3CPI - chain G; structure by X-ray diffraction, 2.30 A resolution.

[Chain G]
Name: Rab GDP-dissociation inhibitor
From: Saccharomyces cerevisiae
UniProt: P39958 (GDI1_YEAST); numbering as in UniProt (aligned over 1-451)
Amino-acid sequence (451 residues; row label = number of the first residue in the row):
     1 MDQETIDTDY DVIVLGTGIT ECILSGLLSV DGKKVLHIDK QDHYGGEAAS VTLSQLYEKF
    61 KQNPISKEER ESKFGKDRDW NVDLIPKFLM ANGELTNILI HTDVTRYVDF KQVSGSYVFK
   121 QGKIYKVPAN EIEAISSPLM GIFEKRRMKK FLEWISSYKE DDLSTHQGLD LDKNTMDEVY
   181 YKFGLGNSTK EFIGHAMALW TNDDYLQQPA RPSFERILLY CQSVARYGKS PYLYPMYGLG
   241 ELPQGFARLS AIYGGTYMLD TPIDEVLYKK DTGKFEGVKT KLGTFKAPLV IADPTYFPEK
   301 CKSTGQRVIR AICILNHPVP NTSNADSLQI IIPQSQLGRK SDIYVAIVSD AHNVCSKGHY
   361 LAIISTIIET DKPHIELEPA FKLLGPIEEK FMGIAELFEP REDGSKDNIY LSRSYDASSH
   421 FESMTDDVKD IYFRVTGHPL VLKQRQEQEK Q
Unresolved in the structure: 1-6, 444-451
UniProt features mapped onto this chain:
  - region (Interaction with YPT1): R106 to Q112, Y234 to L259

[Overview]
Chain G is Rab GDP-dissociation inhibitor (Saccharomyces cerevisiae); the structure, Crystal structure of
yeast Rab-GDI, was determined by X-ray diffraction (same publication as 3CPH and 3CPJ).
